Entry 8OKN (X-ray diffraction, 1.35 A resolution); this record covers chains A and B.

[Chain A (and B)]
Name: 3C-like proteinase nsp5
From: Severe acute respiratory syndrome coronavirus 2
Notes: EC 3.4.22.69; chain B of this document is another copy of the same molecule, construct and numbering; everything in this record applies to it too
Reference sequence: P0DTD1 (R1AB_SARS2); residues 1-306 here correspond to UniProt positions 3264-3569 (UniProt number = residue number + 3263)
Amino-acid sequence (306 residues; numbered 1 to 306; the number before each row is that of its first residue):
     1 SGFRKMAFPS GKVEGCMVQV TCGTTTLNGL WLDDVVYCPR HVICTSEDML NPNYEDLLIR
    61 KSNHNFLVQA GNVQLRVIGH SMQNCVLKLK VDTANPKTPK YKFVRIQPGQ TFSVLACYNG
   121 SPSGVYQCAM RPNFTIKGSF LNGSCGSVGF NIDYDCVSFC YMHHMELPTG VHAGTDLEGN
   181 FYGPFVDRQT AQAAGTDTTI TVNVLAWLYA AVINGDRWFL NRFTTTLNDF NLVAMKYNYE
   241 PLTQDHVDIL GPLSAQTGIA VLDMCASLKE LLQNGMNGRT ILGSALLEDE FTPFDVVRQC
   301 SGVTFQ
Disordered / not traced: 302-306 (chain B: fully traced)
Glycans and other covalent adducts: compound 83W linked to Cys-145
Ion coordination: Na+ site 1 near Asp-48 (its only coordinating residue here); Na+ site 2 near Glu-178 (its only coordinating residue here)
Small-molecule neighbours: 83W (tert-butyl-N-[(2S,3R)-3-[(2-methylpropan-2-yl)oxy]-1-oxidanylidene-1-[(2S)-2-[[(2S)-1-oxidanyl-3-[(3S)-2-oxidanylidenepyrrolidin-3-yl]propan-2-yl]carbamoyl]pyrrolidin-1-yl]butan-2-yl]carbamate): His-41, Met-49, Phe-140, Leu-141, Asn-142, Gly-143, Ser-144, His-163, His-164, Met-165, Glu-166, Leu-167, Pro-168, His-172, Arg-188, Gln-189, Thr-190, Gln-192
Curated features (UniProtKB/Swiss-Prot):
  - active site: His-41 (For 3CL-PRO activity), Cys-145 (Nucleophile)
  - site: Gln-306 (Cleavage)
  - cross-link (Glycyl lysine isopeptide (Lys-Gly)): Lys-5 (interchain with G-Cter in ubiquitin), Lys-90 (interchain with G-Cter in ubiquitin)
What the authors report for this chain:
  - binding site for 83W: Phe-140, Gly-143, Cys-145, His-163, Glu-166
  - catalytic residues: Gly-143, Ser-144, Cys-145
  - catalytic residues: His-41 (citing earlier work)

[Chain A / chain B interface]
Residue-residue contacts (82):
  Ser-1(A) with Gly-138(B); Ser-139(B); Phe-140(B), hydrogen bond (backbone-backbone); Glu-166(B), hydrogen bond (backbone-side chain); Gly-170(B), hydrogen bond (side chain-backbone); His-172(B)
  Gly-2(A) with Gly-138(B); Ser-139(B), hydrogen bond (backbone-side chain)
  Arg-4(A) with Tyr-126(B); Gln-127(B), hydrogen bond (side chain-backbone); Cys-128(B); Lys-137(B), hydrogen bond (side chain-backbone); Glu-290(B), salt bridge
  Lys-5(A) with Tyr-126(B)
  Met-6(A) with Gly-124(B); Val-125(B); Tyr-126(B), hydrophobic; Ser-139(B)
  Ala-7(A) with Gly-124(B); Val-125(B), hydrogen bond (backbone-backbone)
  Phe-8(A) with Val-125(B)
  Pro-9(A) with Ser-10(B); Glu-14(B); Pro-122(B), hydrophobic; Ser-123(B); Gly-124(B)
  Ser-10(A) with Pro-9(B); Ser-10(B), hydrogen bond (backbone-side chain); Glu-14(B), hydrogen bond (backbone-side chain)
  Gly-11(A) with Gly-11(B); Glu-14(B), hydrogen bond (backbone-side chain)
  Glu-14(A) with Pro-9(B); Ser-10(B), hydrogen bond (side chain-backbone); Gly-11(B), hydrogen bond (side chain-backbone)
  Tyr-118(A) with Gly-302(B); Thr-304(B)
  Ser-121(A) with Thr-304(B); Phe-305(B)
  Pro-122(A) with Pro-9(B), hydrophobic; Thr-304(B); Phe-305(B), hydrogen bond (backbone-backbone)
  Ser-123(A) with Pro-9(B); Val-303(B), hydrogen bond (side chain-backbone); Phe-305(B)
  Gly-124(A) with Met-6(B); Ala-7(B)
  Val-125(A) with Met-6(B); Ala-7(B), hydrogen bond (backbone-backbone); Phe-8(B); Pro-9(B), hydrophobic; Val-125(B), hydrophobic
  Tyr-126(A) with Arg-4(B); Lys-5(B); Met-6(B), hydrophobic
  Gln-127(A) with Arg-4(B), hydrogen bond (backbone-side chain)
  Cys-128(A) with Arg-4(B)
  Lys-137(A) with Arg-4(B), hydrogen bond (backbone-side chain)
  Gly-138(A) with Ser-1(B); Gly-2(B)
  Ser-139(A) with Ser-1(B); Gly-2(B), hydrogen bond (side chain-backbone); Met-6(B); Gln-299(B), hydrogen bond
  Phe-140(A) with Ser-1(B), hydrogen bond (backbone-backbone)
  Leu-141(A) with Gln-299(B); Cys-300(B); Ser-301(B); Gly-302(B)
  Glu-166(A) with Ser-1(B), hydrogen bond (side chain-backbone)
  His-172(A) with Ser-1(B), hydrogen bond (side chain-backbone)
  Gly-283(A) with Leu-286(B)
  Ala-285(A) with Ala-285(B), hydrophobic; Leu-286(B), hydrophobic
  Leu-286(A) with Gly-283(B); Ala-285(B), hydrophobic
  Glu-290(A) with Arg-4(B), salt bridge
  Arg-298(A) with Ser-123(B), hydrogen bond (side chain-backbone); Gly-124(B)
  Gln-299(A) with Ser-139(B), hydrogen bond; Leu-141(B)
  Cys-300(A) with Leu-141(B)
  Ser-301(A) with Leu-141(B)
Also at the interface, not in a pair above, chain A (41 interface residues in all): Phe-3, Lys-12, Leu-115, Gly-170, Thr-280, Ser-284
Also at the interface, not in a pair above, chain B (42 interface residues in all): Phe-3, Leu-115, Ala-116, Thr-280, Ser-284

[Overview]
The interface between chain A and chain B involves 41 residues on one side and 42 on the other, with 24
hydrogen bonds and 2 salt bridges. Polar pairs include Arg-4(A)/Glu-290(B), Ser-1(A)/Glu-166(B) and
Ser-1(A)/Gly-170(B). From the paper: catalytic residues Gly-143(A), Ser-144(A) and Cys-145(A) among others; a
binding site for 83W at Phe-140(A), Gly-143(A) and Cys-145(A) among others.
Both chains are 3C-like proteinase nsp5 (Severe acute respiratory syndrome coronavirus 2). Entry 8OKN (Crystal
structure of F2F-2020198-00X bound to the main protease (3CLpro/Mpro) of SARS-CoV-2) was determined by X-ray
diffraction together with 8OKK, 8OKL and 8OKM from the same study.
